Entry 8QFL (X-ray diffraction, 1.75 A resolution); this record covers chains A and B.

# Chain A (and B)
Name: Cysteine dioxygenase
From: Thermocatellispora tengchongensis
Notes: chain B of this document is another copy of the same molecule, construct and numbering; everything in this record applies to it too
UniProt: A0A840P3H4 (A0A840P3H4_9ACTN); residues 1-184 here = UniProt positions 1-184
Amino-acid sequence (184 residues; each row starts with the number of its first residue):
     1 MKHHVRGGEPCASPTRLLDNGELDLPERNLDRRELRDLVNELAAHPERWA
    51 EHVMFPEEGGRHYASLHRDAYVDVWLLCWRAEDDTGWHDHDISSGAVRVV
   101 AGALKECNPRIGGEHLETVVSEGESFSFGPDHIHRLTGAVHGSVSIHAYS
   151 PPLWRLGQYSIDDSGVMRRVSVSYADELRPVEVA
Unresolved in the structure: 1-20, 57-60, 176-184 (chain B: 1-20, 56-60, 175-184)
Ion coordination: Mg2+: E41 (shared with E22(B), D69(B) of chain B); Fe ion: H88, H90, H134 (together with acetate ion)

# Interface between chain A and chain B
Contacting residue pairs - 51 pairs, chain A then chain B:
  D89(A) with R169(B)
  D91(A) with R155(B), salt bridge; R169(B), salt bridge; S171(B)
  I92(A) with S171(B)
  P109(A) with G165(B); V166(B); M167(B), hydrogen bond (backbone-backbone)
  R110(A) with I111(B); S164(B), hydrogen bond; G165(B); V166(B); M167(B)
  I111(A) with I111(B); G112(B), hydrogen bond (backbone-backbone); G113(B); G165(B); M167(B)
  G112(A) with G112(B)
  P130(A) with R169(B)
  D131(A) with R168(B); R169(B), hydrogen bond (backbone-backbone)
  H132(A) with R168(B), hydrogen bond
  I133(A) with M167(B); R168(B), hydrogen bond (backbone-side chain); R169(B)
  R155(A) with I92(B)
  Y159(A) with Y159(B), hydrogen bond; R169(B)
  S164(A) with R110(B)
  G165(A) with P109(B); R110(B); I111(B), hydrogen bond (backbone-backbone)
  V166(A) with N108(B); P109(B); R110(B)
  M167(A) with P109(B), hydrogen bond (backbone-backbone); R110(B); I111(B); I133(B)
  R168(A) with D131(B), salt bridge; I133(B)
  R169(A) with D89(B); D91(B), salt bridge; P130(B); D131(B), hydrogen bond (backbone-backbone); I133(B); Y159(B); R169(B)
  S171(A) with D91(B), hydrogen bond; I92(B)
Other interface residues (no listed pair), chain A (25 interface residues in all): N108, G113, H115, L116, V170
Other interface residues (no listed pair), chain B (23 interface residues in all): H115, V170

# In short
25 residues of chain A face 23 of chain B across their interface, with 11 hydrogen bonds and 4 salt bridges.
Among the polar pairs are D91(A)-R155(B), D91(A)-R169(B) and R168(A)-D131(B). The Fe ion site is built by
H88(A), H90(A) and H134(A).
Chain A and chain B are both Cysteine dioxygenase (Thermocatellispora tengchongensis); the structure,
Ergothioneine dioxygenase from Thermocatellispora tengchongensis in complex with iron, was determined by X-ray
diffraction, deposited together with 8QFM, 8QFN, 8QFP and 8QFQ.
